5KJU - chain A; structure by X-ray diffraction, 2.44 A resolution.

Chain A:
Protein: Shikimate O-hydroxycinnamoyltransferase
Source organism: Arabidopsis thaliana
Notes: EC 2.3.1.133
Reference sequence: Q9FI78 (HST_ARATH); residues 1-433 here = UniProt positions 1-433
Amino-acid sequence (433 residues; row label = number of the first residue in the row):
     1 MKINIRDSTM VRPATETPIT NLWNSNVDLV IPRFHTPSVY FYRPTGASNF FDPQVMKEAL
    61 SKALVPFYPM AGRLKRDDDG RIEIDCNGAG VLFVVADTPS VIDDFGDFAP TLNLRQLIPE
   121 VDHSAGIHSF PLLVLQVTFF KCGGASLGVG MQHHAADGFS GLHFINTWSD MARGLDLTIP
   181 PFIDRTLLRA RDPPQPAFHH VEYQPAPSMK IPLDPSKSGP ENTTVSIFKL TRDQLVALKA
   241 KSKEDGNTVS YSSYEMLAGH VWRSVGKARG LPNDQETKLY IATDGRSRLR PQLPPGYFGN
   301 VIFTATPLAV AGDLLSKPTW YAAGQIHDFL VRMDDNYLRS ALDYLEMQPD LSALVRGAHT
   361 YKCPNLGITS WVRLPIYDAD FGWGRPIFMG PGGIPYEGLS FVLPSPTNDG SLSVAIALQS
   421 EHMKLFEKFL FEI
Disordered / not traced: 432-433
Residues lining bound ligands: p-coumaroylshikimate (6TO; (3R,4S,5R)-3-[(E)-3-(4-hydroxyphenyl)prop-2-enoyl]oxy-4,5-bis(oxidanyl)cyclohexene-1-carboxylic acid): Ile-31, Pro-32, Thr-36, Ser-38, Val-149, Met-151, His-153, Ala-156, Asp-157, Gly-158, Gly-161, Leu-162, Ile-165, Ala-282, Ile-302, Arg-356, Tyr-361, Thr-369, Trp-371, Leu-374, Leu-399, Phe-401

Summary:
Ligands of chain A: p-coumaroylshikimate.
Chain A is Shikimate O-hydroxycinnamoyltransferase (Arabidopsis thaliana); the structure, Crystal structure of
Arabidopsis thaliana HCT in complex with p-coumaroylshikimate, was determined by X-ray diffraction together
with 5KJS, 5KJT, 5KJV and 5KJW from the same study.
